4PP9 - chain A; structure by X-ray diffraction, 2.58 A resolution.

# Chain A
Molecule: Tyrosine-protein kinase ITK/TSK
Organism: Homo sapiens
Notes: EC 2.7.10.2; fragment: kinase domain
UniProt: Q08881 (ITK_HUMAN); numbering as in UniProt (aligned over 357-620)
Sequence (266 residues; each row starts with the number of its first residue):
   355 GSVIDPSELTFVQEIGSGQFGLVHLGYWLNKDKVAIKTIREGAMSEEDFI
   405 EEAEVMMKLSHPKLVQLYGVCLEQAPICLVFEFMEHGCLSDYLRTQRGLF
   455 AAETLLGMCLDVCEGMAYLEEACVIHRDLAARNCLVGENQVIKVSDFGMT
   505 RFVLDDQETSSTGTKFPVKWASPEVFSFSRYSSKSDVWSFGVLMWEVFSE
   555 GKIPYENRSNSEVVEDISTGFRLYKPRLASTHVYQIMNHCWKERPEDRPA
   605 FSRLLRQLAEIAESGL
Unresolved in the structure: 355, 503-520, 620
Construct notes: expression tag (355-356); engineered mutation Glu512 (Tyr in Q08881)
Ligand contacts: 2VT (N-[1-(3-cyanobenzyl)-1H-pyrazol-4-yl]-2H-indazole-3-carboxamide): Gln367, Ile369, Val377, Leu379, Lys387, Ala389, Val419, Phe435, Glu436, Phe437, Met438, Glu439, His440, Gly441, Leu489
UniProt features mapped onto this chain:
  - active site: Asp482 (Proton acceptor)
  - binding site (ATP): Ile369 to Val377, Lys391
  - modified residue: Ser565 (Phosphoserine)

# In short
Ligands of chain A: compound 2VT. From UniProt: active-site residue Asp482 and 10 ATP-binding residues.
Chain A is Tyrosine-protein kinase ITK/TSK (Homo sapiens); the structure, ITK kinase domain with compound 1
(N-[1-(3-CYANOBENZYL)-1H-PYRAZOL-4-YL]-2H-INDAZOLE-3-CARBOXAMIDE), was determined by X-ray diffraction,
deposited together with 4PPA, 4PPB and 4PPC.
